6MJZ - chains A and C of the 5 polymer chains in the assembly; structure by electron microscopy, 4.30 A resolution (low resolution: residue-level contacts below are approximate; hydrogen-bond / salt-bridge calls are withheld).

Chain A (and C):
Molecule: Fusion glycoprotein F0
From: Human parainfluenza virus 3
Notes: chain C of this document is another copy of the same molecule, construct and numbering; everything in this record applies to it too
UniProt: A0A059QA82 (A0A059QA82_9MONO); numbering as in UniProt (aligned over 19-481)
Sequence (495 residues; each row starts with the number of its first residue):
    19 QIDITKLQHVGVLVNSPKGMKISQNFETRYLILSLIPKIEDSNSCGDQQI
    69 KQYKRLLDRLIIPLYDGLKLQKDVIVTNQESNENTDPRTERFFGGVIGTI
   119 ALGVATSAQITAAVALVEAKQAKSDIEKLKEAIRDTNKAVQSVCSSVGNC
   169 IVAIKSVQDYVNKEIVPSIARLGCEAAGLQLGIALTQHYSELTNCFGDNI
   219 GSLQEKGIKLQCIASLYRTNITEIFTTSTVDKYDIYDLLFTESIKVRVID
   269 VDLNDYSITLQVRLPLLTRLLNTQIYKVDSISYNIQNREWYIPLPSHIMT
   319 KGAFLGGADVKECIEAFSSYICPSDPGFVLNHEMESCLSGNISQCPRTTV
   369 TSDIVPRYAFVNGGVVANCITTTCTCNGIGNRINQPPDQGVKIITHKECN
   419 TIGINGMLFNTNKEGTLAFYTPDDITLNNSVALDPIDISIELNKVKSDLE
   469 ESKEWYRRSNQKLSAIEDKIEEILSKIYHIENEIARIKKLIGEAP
Disordered / not traced: 19, 96-122, 473-513 (chain C: 19, 85-123, 474-513)
Construct notes: engineered mutation Cys162 (Gln in A0A059QA82), Cys168 (Leu in A0A059QA82), Cys213 (Ile in A0A059QA82), Cys230 (Gly in A0A059QA82), Val463 (Ala in A0A059QA82), Tyr474 (Ile in A0A059QA82); expression tag (482-513)
Disulfides: Cys63-Cys192, Cys162-Cys168, Cys213-Cys230, Cys331-Cys340, Cys355-Cys363, Cys387-Cys392, Cys394-Cys417
From the paper describing this entry:
  - mutagenesis - I172C/N238C/I474Y: increased stability
  - mutagenesis - I213C/G230C/A463V/I474Y (250-fold): increased signaling in response to postfusion F

Interface between chain A and chain C:
Residue-residue contacts (33):
  Tyr178(A) - Gln67(C)
  Arg189(A) - Cys63(C)
  Arg189(A) - Glu193(C)
  Leu190(A) - Glu193(C)
  Gln198(A) - Leu197(C)
  Ile201(A) - Ile201(C)
  Arg236(A) - Tyr71(C)
  Arg236(A) - Leu74(C)
  Thr237(A) - Gln70(C)
  Thr237(A) - Leu74(C)
  Ile253(A) - Arg77(C)
  Phe258(A) - Ile218(C)
  Glu260(A) - Ile218(C)
  Thr369(A) - Gly345(C)
  Thr369(A) - Val347(C)
  Val373(A) - Ser125(C)
  Tyr376(A) - Ser125(C)
  Tyr376(A) - Ile128(C)
  Ala377(A) - Thr124(C)
  Ala377(A) - Ser125(C)
  Phe378(A) - Ile128(C)
  Gly424(A) - Glu136(C)
  Ser457(A) - Val449(C)
  Ser457(A) - Ala450(C)
  Ile458(A) - Asn349(C)
  Ile458(A) - Glu351(C)
  Leu460(A) - Ile456(C)
  Asn461(A) - Asn446(C)
  Asn461(A) - Asn447(C)
  Asn461(A) - Ser448(C)
  Lys464(A) - Glu459(C)
  Lys464(A) - Val463(C)
  Lys471(A) - Ser470(C)
Interface residues without a listed pair, chain A (33 interface residues in all): Lys181, Gln205, Asp297, Glu333, Ile372, Pro374, Pro453, Ile454, Asp455, Ile456, Leu467
Interface residues without a listed pair, chain C (34 interface residues in all): Tyr83, Val132, Gln205, Pro311, Leu451, Asp466, Leu467

Overview:
The interface between chain A and chain C involves 33 residues on one side and 34 on the other. From the
paper: I172C/N238C/I474Y of chain A increase stability; I213C/G230C/A463V/I474Y of chain A increase signaling
in response to postfusion F.
Both chains are Fusion glycoprotein F0 (Human parainfluenza virus 3). Entry 6MJZ (Cryo-EM structure of Human
Parainfluenza Virus Type 3 (hPIV3) in complex with antibody PIA174) was determined by electron microscopy.
